Entry 9CRV (electron microscopy, 3.18 A resolution); this record covers chains A and E of the 7 polymer chains in the assembly.

# Chain A
Molecule: Gamma-aminobutyric acid receptor subunit beta-2
From: Homo sapiens
UniProtKB: P47870 (GBRB2_HUMAN); residues 1-488 here correspond to UniProt positions 25-512 (UniProt number = residue number + 24)
Sequence (488 residues; each row starts with the number of its first residue):
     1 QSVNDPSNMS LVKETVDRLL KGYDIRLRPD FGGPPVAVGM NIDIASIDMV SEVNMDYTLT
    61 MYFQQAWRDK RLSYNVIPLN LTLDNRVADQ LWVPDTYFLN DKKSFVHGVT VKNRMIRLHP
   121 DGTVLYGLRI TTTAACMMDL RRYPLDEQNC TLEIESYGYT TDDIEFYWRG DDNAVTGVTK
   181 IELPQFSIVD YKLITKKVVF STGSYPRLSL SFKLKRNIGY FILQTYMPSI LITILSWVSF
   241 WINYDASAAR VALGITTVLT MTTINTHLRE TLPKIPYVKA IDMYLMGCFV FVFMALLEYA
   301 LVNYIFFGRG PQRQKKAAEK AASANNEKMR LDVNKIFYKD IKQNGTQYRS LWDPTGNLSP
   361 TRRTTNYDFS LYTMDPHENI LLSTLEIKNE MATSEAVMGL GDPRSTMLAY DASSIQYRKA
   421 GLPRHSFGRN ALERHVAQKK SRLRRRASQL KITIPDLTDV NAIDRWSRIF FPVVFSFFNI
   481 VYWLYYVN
Disordered / not traced: 1-7, 310-459, 488
Disulfide bonds: Cys-136/Cys-150
Glycans and other covalent adducts: N-acetylglucosamine (NAG) linked to Asn-80; glycan linked to Asn-149
Ligand contacts: gamma-amino-butanoic acid (ABU): Tyr-97, Glu-155, Ser-156, Tyr-157, Phe-200, Thr-202, Tyr-205
Curated features (UniProtKB/Swiss-Prot):
  - binding site (histamine): Tyr-97, Ser-156, Tyr-157, Thr-202
  - binding site (4-aminobutanoate): Tyr-157, Thr-202
  - modified residue: Tyr-417 (Phosphotyrosine)
  - glycosylation (N-linked (GlcNAc...) asparagine): Asn-8, Asn-80, Asn-149

# Chain E
Molecule: Gamma-aminobutyric acid receptor subunit alpha-2
From: Homo sapiens
UniProtKB: P47869 (GBRA2_HUMAN); residues 1-423 here correspond to UniProt positions 29-451 (UniProt number = residue number + 28)
Sequence (423 residues; numbered 1 to 423; the number before each row is that of its first residue):
     1 NIQEDEAKNN ITIFTRILDR LLDGYDNRLR PGLGDSITEV FTNIYVTSFG PVSDTDMEYT
    61 IDVFFRQKWK DERLKFKGPM NILRLNNLMA SKIWTPDTFF HNGKKSVAHN MTMPNKLLRI
   121 QDDGTLLYTM RLTVQAECPM HLEDFPMDAH SCPLKFGSYA YTTSEVTYIW TYNASDSVQV
   181 APDGSRLNQY DLLGQSIGKE TIKSSTGEYT VMTAHFHLKR KIGYFVIQTY LPCIMTVILS
   241 QVSFWLNRES VPARTVFGVT TVLTMTTLSI SARNSLPKVA YATAMDWFIA VCYAFVFSAL
   301 IEFATVNYFT KRGWAWDGKS VVNDKKKEKA SVMIQNNAYA VAVANYAPNL SKDPVLSTIS
   361 KSATTPEPNK KPENKPAEAK KTFNSVSKID RMSRIVFPVL FGTFNLVYWA TYLNREPVLG
   421 VSP
Disordered / not traced: 1-8, 313-381, 415-423
Disulfide bonds: Cys-138/Cys-152
Glycans and other covalent adducts: glycan linked to Asn-110
Ligand contacts:
  - gamma-amino-butanoic acid (ABU): Phe-64, Arg-66, Leu-117, Thr-129
  - PIO ([(2R)-2-octanoyloxy-3-[oxidanyl-[(1R,2R,3S,4R,5R,6S)-2,3,6-tris(oxidanyl)-4,5-diphosphonooxy-cyclohexyl]oxy-phosphoryl]oxy-propyl] octanoate): Arg-248, Glu-302, Phe-309, Lys-311, Arg-312, Asn-384, Ser-385, Val-386, Ser-387, Lys-388, Ile-389, Met-392
Curated features (UniProtKB/Swiss-Prot):
  - binding site (4-aminobutanoate): Arg-66, Thr-129
  - glycosylation (N-linked (GlcNAc...) asparagine): Asn-10, Asn-110

# How chain A and chain E interact
Pairs across the interface - 78 pairs, chain A then chain E:
  Asn-8(A) / Asp-35(E)
  Met-9(A) / Leu-29(E)  hydrophobic
  Met-9(A) / Arg-73(E)
  Val-12(A) / Leu-33(E)  hydrophobic
  Lys-13(A) / Gly-24(E)  hydrogen bond (side chain-backbone)
  Lys-13(A) / Asp-26(E)
  Lys-13(A) / Leu-29(E)
  Val-16(A) / Arg-28(E)
  Asp-17(A) / Arg-28(E)  salt bridge
  Ser-46(A) / Glu-137(E)  hydrogen bond
  Tyr-62(A) / Phe-99(E)
  Tyr-62(A) / Tyr-159(E)  hydrophobic
  Gln-64(A) / Thr-206(E)
  Leu-81(A) / Leu-33(E)  hydrophobic
  Thr-82(A) / Ala-160(E)
  Thr-82(A) / Glu-165(E)  hydrogen bond
  Leu-83(A) / Arg-28(E)
  Leu-83(A) / Leu-29(E)  hydrophobic
  Asp-84(A) / Asn-27(E)
  Asp-84(A) / Arg-28(E)  hydrogen bond (backbone-backbone)
  Arg-86(A) / Asn-27(E)
  Arg-86(A) / Ser-91(E)
  Gln-90(A) / Arg-28(E)
  Phe-105(A) / Lys-105(E)
  His-107(A) / Lys-104(E)
  Val-109(A) / Thr-98(E)
  Val-109(A) / Phe-99(E)
  Val-109(A) / Phe-100(E)  hydrophobic
  Val-109(A) / Ser-106(E)
  Val-109(A) / Val-107(E)
  Val-109(A) / Leu-132(E)  hydrophobic
  Thr-110(A) / Thr-98(E)  hydrogen bond (side chain-backbone)
  Thr-110(A) / Met-130(E)
  Val-111(A) / Asp-97(E)
  Asn-113(A) / Phe-99(E)
  Arg-114(A) / Tyr-159(E)
  Met-115(A) / Tyr-159(E)  hydrophobic
  Met-115(A) / Ala-160(E)  hydrophobic
  Arg-117(A) / Ala-160(E)  hydrogen bond (side chain-backbone)
  Arg-117(A) / Thr-206(E)  hydrogen bond (side chain-backbone)
  Arg-117(A) / Tyr-209(E)  hydrogen bond
  Gly-127(A) / Tyr-159(E)  hydrogen bond (backbone-side chain)
  Leu-128(A) / Tyr-159(E)  hydrogen bond (backbone-side chain)
  Arg-129(A) / Phe-99(E)
  Arg-129(A) / Phe-100(E)  hydrogen bond (side chain-backbone)
  Arg-129(A) / His-101(E)  hydrogen bond (side chain-backbone)
  Arg-129(A) / Gly-103(E)  hydrogen bond (side chain-backbone)
  Arg-129(A) / Tyr-159(E)  hydrogen bond (backbone-side chain)
  Pro-184(A) / Met-57(E)  hydrophobic
  Pro-184(A) / Lys-278(E)
  Pro-184(A) / Val-279(E)
  Pro-184(A) / Ala-280(E)
  Gln-185(A) / Lys-278(E)
  Asn-217(A) / Ala-280(E)
  Gly-219(A) / Ala-280(E)
  Tyr-220(A) / Arg-273(E)
  Tyr-220(A) / Lys-278(E)
  Tyr-220(A) / Val-279(E)
  Leu-223(A) / Asp-286(E)
  Gln-224(A) / Ser-269(E)
  Gln-224(A) / Ile-270(E)
  Gln-224(A) / Arg-273(E)
  Gln-224(A) / Asp-286(E)
  Leu-231(A) / Tyr-293(E)
  Ile-234(A) / Phe-297(E)  hydrophobic
  Leu-235(A) / Val-262(E)  hydrophobic
  Leu-235(A) / Tyr-293(E)
  Leu-235(A) / Phe-297(E)  hydrophobic
  Val-238(A) / Ala-304(E)  hydrophobic
  Ile-242(A) / Asn-307(E)
  Asn-243(A) / Asn-307(E)
  Ala-249(A) / Val-251(E)  hydrophobic
  Ala-249(A) / Thr-255(E)
  Leu-253(A) / Val-259(E)  hydrophobic
  Thr-256(A) / Val-259(E)
  Thr-256(A) / Leu-263(E)
  Thr-260(A) / Leu-263(E)
  His-267(A) / Ile-270(E)
Other interface residues (no listed pair), chain A (60 interface residues in all): Leu-20, Asn-41, Asp-48, Met-49, Leu-79, Val-87, Leu-125, Thr-176, Pro-228, Ile-232, Trp-241, Ala-246, Ala-248, Ile-264, Arg-468
Other interface residues (no listed pair), chain E (61 interface residues in all): Arg-30, Gly-34, Asp-56, Phe-65, Gln-67, Ile-93, Thr-95, Pro-96, Asn-102, Ala-108, Tyr-161, Thr-162, Ser-205, Pro-252, Thr-266, Leu-300, Tyr-308

# In short
Chain A and chain E form an interface of 60 and 61 residues respectively; the contacts include 14 hydrogen
bonds and 1 salt bridge. Polar contacts include Asp-17(A)/Arg-28(E), Lys-13(A)/Gly-24(E) and
Ser-46(A)/Glu-137(E). Chain A binds gamma-amino-butanoic acid. Bound to chain E: gamma-amino-butanoic acid and
compound PIO.
Here chain A is Gamma-aminobutyric acid receptor subunit beta-2 and chain E is Gamma-aminobutyric acid
receptor subunit alpha-2, both from Homo sapiens. Entry 9CRV (Native human GABAA receptor of
beta2-alpha1-gamma2-beta2-alpha2 assembly) was determined by electron microscopy (same publication as 9CRS,
9CSB, 9CT0, 9CTJ, 9CTP, 9CTV and 6 further entries).
